7C1X - chains A and B; structure by X-ray diffraction, 2.39 A resolution.

[Chain A (and B)]
Name: PfkB-like carbohydrate kinase family protein
From: Arabidopsis thaliana
Notes: chain B of this document is another copy of the same molecule, construct and numbering; everything in this record applies to it too
Reference sequence: Q94AT3 (Q94AT3_ARATH); residue numbers follow UniProt; this construct covers 1-378
Chain sequence (378 residues; row label = number of the first residue in the row):
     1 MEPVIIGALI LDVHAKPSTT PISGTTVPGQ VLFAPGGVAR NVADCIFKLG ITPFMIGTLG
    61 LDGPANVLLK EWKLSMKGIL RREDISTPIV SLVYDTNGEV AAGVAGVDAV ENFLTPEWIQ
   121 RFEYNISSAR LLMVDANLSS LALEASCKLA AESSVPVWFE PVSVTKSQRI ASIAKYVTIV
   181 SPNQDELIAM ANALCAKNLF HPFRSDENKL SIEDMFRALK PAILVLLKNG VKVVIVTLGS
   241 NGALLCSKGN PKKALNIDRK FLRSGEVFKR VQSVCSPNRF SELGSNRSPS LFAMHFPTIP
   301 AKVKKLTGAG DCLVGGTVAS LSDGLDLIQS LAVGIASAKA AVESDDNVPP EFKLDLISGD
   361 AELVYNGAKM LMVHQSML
Disordered / not traced: 203-209, 256-266, 283-286, 373-375 (chain B: 202-208, 261-263, 281-289, 373-378)
Modified residues: Mse-1, Mse-55, Mse-76, Mse-133, Mse-190, Mse-215, Mse-294, Mse-370, Mse-372, Mse-377 (selenomethionine; parent Met)
Metal / ion sites: Na+: Lys-305, Ala-341, Ser-344, Asp-346
UniProt features mapped onto this chain:
  - binding site (pseudouridine): Asp-12, Thr-26, Gly-37 to Asn-41, Asn-137, Lys-166, Asp-311
  - binding site (Mg(2+)): Ser-181, Thr-237
  - binding site (ATP): Thr-237, Gly-239, Gly-242, Thr-298, Leu-306, Gly-310
  - mutagenesis: Ile-10 (I10A: Reduces kinase activity 2-fold), Asp-12 (D12A: Reduces kinase activity 171-fold; D12N: Reduces kinase activity 66-fold), Thr-26 (T26A: Reduces kinase activity 8-fold; T26S: Reduces kinase activity 2-fold; T26V: Reduces kinase activity 13-fold), Asn-137 (N137A: Reduces kinase activity 39-fold), Glu-160 (E160A: Reduces kinase activity 214-fold; E160Q: Reduces kinase activity 50-fold), Lys-166 (K166A: Reduces kinase activity 6-fold), Thr-298 (T298A: Reduces kinase activity 2-fold; T298V: No effect on kinase activity), Val-303 (V303A: Reduces kinase activity 3-fold), Leu-306 (L306A: Reduces kinase activity 4-fold), Asp-311 (D311A: Reduces kinase activity 171-fold), Val-342 (V342A: Reduces kinase activity 5-fold)
What the authors report for this chain:
  - Na+ coordination: Lys-305, Thr-307, Ala-341, Ser-344, Asp-346
  - self-association interface (contacts with another copy of this molecule): Ser-18 to Pro-28
  - conformationally variable residues (domain motion): Ala-101
  - catalytic residues: Asp-311 (proposed by the authors, not directly observed)
  - mutagenesis - T26A, T26S, T26V: unchanged catalytic activity on uridine

[How chain A and chain B interact]
Pairs across the interface - 49 pairs, chain A then chain B:
  Leu-11(A) / Phe-33(B)  hydrophobic
  Val-13(A) / Phe-33(B)  hydrophobic
  Ala-15(A) / Val-104(B)  hydrophobic
  Pro-17(A) / Val-104(B)  hydrophobic
  Ser-23(A) / Val-100(B)
  Ser-23(A) / Ala-101(B)
  Gly-24(A) / Val-100(B)  hydrogen bond (backbone-backbone)
  Thr-25(A) / Gly-103(B)
  Thr-26(A) / Gly-103(B)
  Thr-26(A) / Val-104(B)
  Thr-26(A) / Ala-105(B)  hydrogen bond (side chain-backbone)
  Val-27(A) / Gly-103(B)  hydrogen bond (backbone-backbone)
  Val-27(A) / Val-104(B)
  Val-27(A) / Ala-105(B)  hydrogen bond (backbone-backbone)
  Pro-28(A) / Ala-105(B)
  Gly-29(A) / Val-104(B)
  Gly-29(A) / Ala-105(B)  hydrogen bond (backbone-backbone)
  Gly-29(A) / Gly-106(B)
  Val-31(A) / Ile-89(B)  hydrophobic
  Val-31(A) / Val-104(B)  hydrophobic
  Phe-33(A) / Leu-11(B)  hydrophobic
  Phe-33(A) / Phe-33(B)  hydrophobic
  Phe-33(A) / Gly-63(B)
  Phe-33(A) / Pro-64(B)
  Phe-33(A) / Val-67(B)  hydrophobic
  Val-67(A) / Gly-63(B)
  Ile-89(A) / Val-31(B)  hydrophobic
  Val-90(A) / Thr-26(B)
  Ser-91(A) / Ala-15(B)
  Ser-91(A) / Val-31(B)
  Ser-91(A) / Ser-91(B)
  Leu-92(A) / Thr-26(B)
  Val-93(A) / Val-93(B)  hydrophobic
  Val-93(A) / Ala-102(B)  hydrophobic
  Glu-99(A) / Gly-24(B)
  Val-100(A) / Ser-23(B)  hydrogen bond (backbone-side chain)
  Val-100(A) / Gly-24(B)  hydrogen bond (backbone-backbone)
  Ala-101(A) / Ser-23(B)
  Ala-102(A) / Val-93(B)  hydrophobic
  Gly-103(A) / Thr-26(B)
  Gly-103(A) / Val-27(B)  hydrogen bond (backbone-backbone)
  Val-104(A) / Ala-15(B)  hydrophobic
  Val-104(A) / Val-27(B)
  Val-104(A) / Gly-29(B)
  Val-104(A) / Val-31(B)
  Ala-105(A) / Val-27(B)  hydrogen bond (backbone-backbone)
  Ala-105(A) / Pro-28(B)
  Ala-105(A) / Gly-29(B)  hydrogen bond (backbone-backbone)
  Gly-106(A) / Gly-29(B)  hydrogen bond (backbone-backbone)
Also at the interface, not in a pair above, chain A (35 interface residues in all): Lys-16, Pro-21, Ile-22, Gln-30, Gly-63, Pro-64, Asn-66, Ser-163
Also at the interface, not in a pair above, chain B (33 interface residues in all): Val-13, Lys-16, Pro-17, Ile-22, Thr-25, Gln-30, Asn-66, Lys-70, Leu-92, Glu-99

[In short]
35 residues of chain A face 33 of chain B across their interface, with 11 hydrogen bonds. Among the polar
pairs are Thr-26(A)/Ala-105(B), Val-100(A)/Ser-23(B) and Gly-24(A)/Val-100(B). From the paper: the catalytic
residue Asp-311(A); T26A, T26S and T26V of chain A leave catalytic activity on uridine unchanged.
Both chains are PfkB-like carbohydrate kinase family protein (Arabidopsis thaliana). Entry 7C1X (Unliganded
structure of Pseudouridine kinase (PUKI) from Arabidopsis thaliana) was determined by X-ray diffraction,
deposited together with 7C1Z.
